2CAX - chains A and C of the 8 polymer chains in the assembly; structure by X-ray diffraction, 2.90 A resolution.

# Chain A (and C)
Protein: Orf omega
Organism: Streptococcus pyogenes
Notes: fragment: ribbon-helix-helix domain, residues 20-71; chain C of this document is another copy of the same molecule, construct and numbering; everything in this record applies to it too
Reference sequence: Q57468 (Q57468_STRPY); numbering as in UniProt (aligned over 20-71)
Sequence (53 residues; numbered 19 to 71; the number before each row is that of its first residue):
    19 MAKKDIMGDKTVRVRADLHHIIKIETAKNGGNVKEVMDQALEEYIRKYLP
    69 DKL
Sequence notes: expression tag (19)
From the paper describing this entry:
  - mutagenesis - T29A (100-fold): decreased binding to PcopS

# Interface between chain A and chain C
Residue-residue contacts (9; chain A residue first):
  His-38(A) with Ala-45(C), hydrogen bond (side chain-backbone); Lys-46(C), hydrogen bond (side chain-backbone)
  Lys-41(A) with Ala-45(C)
  Ile-42(A) with Ala-45(C)
  Ala-45(A) with His-38(C), hydrogen bond (backbone-side chain); Ile-42(C); Ala-45(C), hydrophobic
  Lys-46(A) with His-38(C), hydrogen bond (backbone-side chain); Lys-46(C)
Interface residues without a listed pair, chain C (5 interface residues in all): Lys-41

# In short
Chain A and chain C each contribute 5 residues to their interface, with 4 hydrogen bonds. Among the polar
pairs are His-38(A)/Ala-45(C) and His-38(A)/Lys-46(C). From the paper: T29A of chain A reduces binding to
PcopS.
Chain A and chain C are both Orf omega (Streptococcus pyogenes); the structure, Structural basis for
cooperative binding of ribbon-helix-helix repressor omega to mutated direct DNA heptad repeats, was determined
by X-ray diffraction, deposited together with 2BNW and 2BNZ.
